7VWO - chains A and B of the 3 polymer chains in the assembly; structure by X-ray diffraction, 2.00 A resolution.

[Chain A (and B)]
Protein: Ribonuclease VapC43
From: Mycobacterium tuberculosis H37Rv
Notes: EC 3.1.-.-; chain B of this document is another copy of the same molecule, construct and numbering; everything in this record applies to it too
Reference sequence: P9WF55 (VPC43_MYCTU); residues 1-142 here = UniProt positions 1-142
Amino-acid sequence (142 residues; each row starts with the number of its first residue):
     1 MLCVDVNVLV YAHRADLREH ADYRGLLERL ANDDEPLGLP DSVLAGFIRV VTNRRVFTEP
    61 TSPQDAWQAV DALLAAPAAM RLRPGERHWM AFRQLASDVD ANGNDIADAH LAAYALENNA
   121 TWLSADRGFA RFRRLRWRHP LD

[Interface between chain A and chain B]
Pairs across the interface - 48 pairs, chain A then chain B:
  Asp41(A) with Trp89(B)
  Leu44(A) with Trp89(B), hydrophobic
  Ala45(A) with Phe92(B), hydrophobic; Ile106(B); His110(B)
  Ile48(A) with Ile106(B), hydrophobic
  Arg49(A) with Gly103(B); Ile106(B); Ala107(B)
  Thr52(A) with Asn102(B); Gly103(B), hydrogen bond (side chain-backbone)
  Asn53(A) with Gly103(B); Asn104(B), hydrogen bond
  Pro63(A) with Asp100(B); Ala101(B)
  Gln64(A) with Asp100(B), hydrogen bond
  Trp67(A) with Phe92(B), hydrophobic; Arg93(B); Ala96(B), hydrophobic
  Asp71(A) with Arg93(B), salt bridge
  Arg81(A) with Trp89(B)
  Arg83(A) with Pro84(B), hydrogen bond (side chain-backbone); Gly85(B), hydrogen bond (side chain-backbone); Glu86(B)
  Pro84(A) with Arg83(B), hydrogen bond (backbone-side chain); Pro84(B)
  Gly85(A) with Arg83(B)
  Glu86(A) with Arg83(B), salt bridge
  Trp89(A) with Asp41(B); Leu44(B), hydrophobic; Arg81(B)
  Phe92(A) with Ala45(B), hydrophobic; Trp67(B), hydrophobic
  Arg93(A) with Trp67(B); Asp71(B), salt bridge
  Ala96(A) with Trp67(B), hydrophobic
  Asp100(A) with Pro63(B)
  Ala101(A) with Pro63(B)
  Asn102(A) with Thr52(B)
  Gly103(A) with Arg49(B); Thr52(B), hydrogen bond (backbone-side chain); Asn53(B)
  Asn104(A) with Arg49(B); Asn53(B)
  Ile106(A) with Ala45(B); Ile48(B), hydrophobic
  His110(A) with Asp41(B), salt bridge; Ala45(B)
Interface residues without a listed pair, chain A (30 interface residues in all): Val70, Leu74, Ala107
Interface residues without a listed pair, chain B (29 interface residues in all): Val70, Leu74

[In short]
30 residues of chain A and 29 residues of chain B are in contact; the contacts include 7 hydrogen bonds and 4
salt bridges. Polar contacts include Asp71(A)-Arg93(B), Glu86(A)-Arg83(B) and His110(A)-Asp41(B).
Chain A and chain B are both Ribonuclease VapC43 (Mycobacterium tuberculosis H37Rv); the structure, TA complex
from Mycobacterium tuberculosis, was determined by X-ray diffraction.
